PDB entry 3J8V | electron microscopy, 13.90 A resolution (very low resolution: no residue pairs are listed; an interface is given only as per-side residue counts) | chains A and E of the 13 polymer chains in the assembly

Chain A (and E):
Name: L1
Source organism: Human papillomavirus type 16
Notes: chain E of this document is another copy of the same molecule, construct and numbering; everything in this record applies to it too
UniProt: Q4VRM0 (Q4VRM0_HPV16); residues 21-474 here correspond to UniProt positions 47-500 (UniProt number = residue number + 26)
Amino-acid sequence (455 residues; row label = number of the first residue in the row):
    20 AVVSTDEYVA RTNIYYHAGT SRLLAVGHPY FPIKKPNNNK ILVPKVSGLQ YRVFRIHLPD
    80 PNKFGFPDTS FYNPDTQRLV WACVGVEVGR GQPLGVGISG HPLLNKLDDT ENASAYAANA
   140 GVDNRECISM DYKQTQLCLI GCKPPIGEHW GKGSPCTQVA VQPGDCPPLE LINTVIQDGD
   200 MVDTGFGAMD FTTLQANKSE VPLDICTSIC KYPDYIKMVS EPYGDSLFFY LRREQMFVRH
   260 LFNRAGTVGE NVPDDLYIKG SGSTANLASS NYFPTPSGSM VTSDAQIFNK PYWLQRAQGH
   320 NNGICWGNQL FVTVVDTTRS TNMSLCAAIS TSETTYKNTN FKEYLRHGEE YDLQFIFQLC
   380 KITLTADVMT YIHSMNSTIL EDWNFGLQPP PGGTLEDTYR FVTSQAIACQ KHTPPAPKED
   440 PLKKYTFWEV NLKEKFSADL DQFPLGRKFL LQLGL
Unresolved in the structure: 404-437
Sequence notes: expression tag (20); conflict Q177 (Asn203 in Q4VRM0), Q181 (Asn207 in Q4VRM0), L472 (Ala498 in Q4VRM0)

Interface between chain A and chain E:
At this resolution (14 A) residue pairs are not listed: 82 residues of chain A and 72 of chain E lie at the interface.

Summary:
82 residues of chain A and 72 residues of chain E are in contact.
Chain A and chain E are both L1 (Human papillomavirus type 16); the structure, Cryo-EM reconstruction of
quasi-HPV16 complex with H16.14J Fab, was determined by electron microscopy (same publication as 3J8W).
